PDB entry 8ROZ | electron microscopy, 2.70 A resolution | chains A and B of the 3 polymer chains in the assembly

== Chain A ==
Protein: Cyclin-dependent kinase 2
Source organism: Homo sapiens
Notes: EC 2.7.11.22
UniProt: P24941 (CDK2_HUMAN); residue numbers follow UniProt; this construct covers 1-298
Sequence (298 residues; numbered 1 to 298; the number before each row is that of its first residue):
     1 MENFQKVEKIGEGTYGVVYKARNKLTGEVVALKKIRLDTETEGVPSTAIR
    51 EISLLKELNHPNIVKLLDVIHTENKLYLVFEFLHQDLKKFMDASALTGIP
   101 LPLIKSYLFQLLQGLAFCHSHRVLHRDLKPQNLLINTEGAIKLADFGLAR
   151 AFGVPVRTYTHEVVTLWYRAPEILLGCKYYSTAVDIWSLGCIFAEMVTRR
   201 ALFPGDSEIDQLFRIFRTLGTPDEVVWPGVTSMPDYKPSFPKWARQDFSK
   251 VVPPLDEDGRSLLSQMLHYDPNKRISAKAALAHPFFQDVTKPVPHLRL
Modified / non-standard residues: Tyr15 (O-phosphotyrosine; PTR); Thr160 (phosphothreonine; TPO)
UniProt features mapped onto this chain:
  - active site: Asp127 (Proton acceptor)
  - binding site (ATP): Ile10 to Val18, Lys33, Glu81 to Leu83, Asp86, Lys129 to Asn132, Asp145
  - binding site (Mg(2+)): Asn132, Asp145
  - site (CDK7 binding): Lys9, Lys88, Lys89, Leu166
  - modified residue: Met1 (N-acetylmethionine), Lys6 (N6-acetyllysine), Thr14 (Phosphothreonine), Tyr15 (Phosphotyrosine), Tyr19 (Phosphotyrosine), Thr160 (Phosphothreonine)
  - natural variant: Pro45 (P45L: In a glioblastoma multiforme sample)
  - mutagenesis: Lys9 (K9F: Reduced phosphorylation by CAK), Thr14 (T14A: 2-fold increase in activity), Tyr15 (Y15F: 2-fold increase in activity), Lys88 to Lys89 (Reduced phosphorylation by CAK), Thr160 (T160A: Abolishes activity), Leu166 (L166R: Reduced phosphorylation by CAK and reduced kinase activity)
What the authors report for this chain:
  - post-translational modification sites: Tyr15, Thr160
  - conformationally variable residues (loop rearrangement): Tyr15
  - contacts within the chain: Arg126-Thr160 (hydrogen bond), Arg150-Thr160 (hydrogen bond), Ile209-Phe213 (hydrophobic contact), Phe213-Phe216 (hydrophobic contact), Phe213-Phe240 (hydrophobic contact), Phe213-Pro241 (hydrophobic contact), Phe213-Trp243 (hydrophobic contact)
  - specificity-determining residues: Glu162, Asp206, Phe213, Arg217 (by similarity / conservation)

== Chain B ==
Protein: Cyclin-A2
Source organism: Bos taurus
UniProt: P30274 (CCNA2_BOVIN); residue numbers follow UniProt; this construct covers 170-430
Sequence (263 residues; each row starts with the number of its first residue):
   168 MGVNEVPDYHEDIHTYLREMEVKCKPKVGYMKKQPDITNSMRAILVDWLV
   218 EVGEEYKLQNETLHLAVNYIDRFLSSMSVLRGKLQLVGTAAMLLASKFEE
   268 IYPPEVAEFVYITDDTYTKKQVLRMEHLVLKVLAFDLAAPTINQFLTQYF
   318 LHQQPANCKVESLAMFLGELSLIDADPYLKYLPSVIAAAAFHLALYTVTG
   368 QSWPESLVQKTGYTLETLKPCLLDLHQTYLRAPQHAQQSIREKYKNSKYH
   418 GVSLLNPPETLNV
Sequence notes: initiating methionine (168); expression tag (169)
What the authors report for this chain:
  - specificity-determining residues: Tyr269, Glu272 (by similarity / conservation)

== Chain A / chain B interface ==
Contacting residue pairs - 70 pairs, chain A then chain B:
  Leu37(A) - His294(B)
  Thr41(A) - Lys286(B)  hydrogen bond (backbone-side chain)
  Glu42(A) - Lys264(B)  hydrogen bond (backbone-side chain)
  Glu42(A) - Glu272(B)
  Glu42(A) - Val273(B)
  Gly43(A) - Leu290(B)
  Gly43(A) - Glu293(B)
  Val44(A) - Lys264(B)  hydrogen bond (backbone-side chain)
  Val44(A) - Glu293(B)
  Val44(A) - His294(B)
  Val44(A) - Leu297(B)  hydrophobic
  Ser46(A) - Lys264(B)  hydrogen bond (side chain-backbone)
  Ile49(A) - Leu261(B)  hydrophobic
  Ile49(A) - Lys264(B)
  Ile49(A) - Leu304(B)  hydrophobic
  Arg50(A) - Lys264(B)
  Arg50(A) - Phe265(B)  hydrogen bond (side chain-backbone)
  Arg50(A) - Glu267(B)
  Ile52(A) - Phe302(B)  hydrophobic
  Ser53(A) - Phe265(B)
  Ser53(A) - Phe302(B)  hydrogen bond (side chain-backbone)
  Ser53(A) - Leu304(B)
  Lys56(A) - Ala301(B)  hydrogen bond (side chain-backbone)
  Glu57(A) - Tyr183(B)  hydrogen bond
  Glu57(A) - Ala305(B)
  His71(A) - His294(B)  hydrogen bond
  His71(A) - Phe302(B)
  Thr72(A) - His294(B)
  Glu73(A) - Arg291(B)
  His119(A) - Tyr176(B)
  His119(A) - Ile180(B)
  Ser120(A) - Tyr176(B)
  Ser120(A) - Asp179(B)
  Ser120(A) - Ile180(B)
  His121(A) - Tyr183(B)
  Arg122(A) - Ile180(B)
  Arg122(A) - Tyr183(B)
  Arg122(A) - Leu184(B)
  Arg122(A) - Ala305(B)
  Arg150(A) - Glu266(B)  hydrogen bond (side chain-backbone)
  Phe152(A) - Val173(B)  hydrophobic
  Phe152(A) - Ile180(B)  hydrophobic
  Val154(A) - Glu172(B)
  Val154(A) - Ile180(B)  hydrophobic
  Val154(A) - Thr314(B)
  Val154(A) - Gln315(B)
  Pro155(A) - Asn171(B)
  Pro155(A) - Glu172(B)
  Pro155(A) - Thr314(B)
  Pro155(A) - Leu318(B)
  Val156(A) - Asn171(B)  hydrogen bond (backbone-backbone)
  Arg157(A) - Glu266(B)  salt bridge
  Thr158(A) - Ile268(B)
  Tyr159(A) - Ile268(B)
  Thr160(A) - Ile268(B)
  Tyr179(A) - Asn171(B)
  Ser181(A) - Val170(B)  hydrogen bond (side chain-backbone)
  Ser181(A) - Val173(B)
  Thr182(A) - Val170(B)
  Ala183(A) - Val170(B)  hydrophobic
  Pro271(A) - Val170(B)
  Asn272(A) - Met168(B)
  Asn272(A) - Gly169(B)
  Asn272(A) - Val170(B)  hydrogen bond (side chain-backbone)
  Ser276(A) - Asp175(B)  hydrogen bond
  Ser276(A) - Tyr176(B)
  Ala277(A) - Tyr176(B)  hydrogen bond (backbone-side chain)
  Lys278(A) - Asp175(B)
  Lys278(A) - Tyr176(B)  hydrogen bond (backbone-side chain)
  Lys278(A) - Asp179(B)
Interface residues without a listed pair, chain A (41 interface residues in all): Leu54, Leu76, Ala116, Ala279
Interface residues without a listed pair, chain B (37 interface residues in all): His177, Gln226, Lys298, Gln311

== Overview ==
The interface between chain A and chain B involves 41 residues on one side and 37 on the other, with 16
hydrogen bonds and 1 salt bridge. Polar pairs include Arg157(A)-Glu266(B), Thr41(A)-Lys286(B) and
Glu42(A)-Lys264(B). The paper reports specificity determinants Glu162(A), Asp206(A) and Tyr269(B) among
others; modification sites Tyr15(A) and Thr160(A).
Here chain A is Cyclin-dependent kinase 2 (Homo sapiens) and chain B is Cyclin-A2 (Bos taurus). Entry 8ROZ
(Cryo-EM structure of CDK2-cyclin A in complex with CDC25A) was determined by electron microscopy.
